Entry 4ROD (X-ray diffraction, 2.70 A resolution); this record covers chains A and B of the 4 polymer chains in the assembly.

[Chain A]
Protein: Transcription factor IIIB 50 kDa subunit
From: Homo sapiens
Reference sequence: Q9HAW0 (BRF2_HUMAN); residue numbers follow UniProt; this construct covers 62-419
Sequence (360 residues; each row starts with the number of its first residue):
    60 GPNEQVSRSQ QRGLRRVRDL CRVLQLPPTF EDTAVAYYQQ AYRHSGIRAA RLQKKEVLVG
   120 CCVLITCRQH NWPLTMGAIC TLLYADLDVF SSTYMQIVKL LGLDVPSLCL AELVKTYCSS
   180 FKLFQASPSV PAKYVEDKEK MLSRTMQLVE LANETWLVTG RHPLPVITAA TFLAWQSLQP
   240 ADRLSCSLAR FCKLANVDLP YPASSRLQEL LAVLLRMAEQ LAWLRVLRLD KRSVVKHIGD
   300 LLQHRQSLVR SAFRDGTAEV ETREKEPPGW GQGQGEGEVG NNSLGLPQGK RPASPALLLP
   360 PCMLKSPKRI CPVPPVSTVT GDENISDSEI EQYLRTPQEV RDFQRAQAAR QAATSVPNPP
Disordered / not traced: 60-65, 316-355, 408-419
Sequence notes: expression tag (60-61)
UniProt features mapped onto this chain:
  - region: Ala108 to Lys114 (Interaction with target DNA), Leu357 to Leu363 (Required for the formation of a ternary complex with DNA and TBP)
  - modified residue: Ser353 (Phosphoserine), Cys361 (Cysteine sulfenic acid (-SOH))
  - mutagenesis: Arg110 (R110A: Decreases affinity for DNA), Cys361 (C361A: Abolishes response to oxidative stress. Abolishes the decrease in the formation of a ternary complex with DNA and TBP in response to oxidative stress ...)
From the paper describing this entry:
  - specificity-determining residues: Arg110, Tyr260
  - mutagenesis - R110A: decreased binding to DNA
  - post-translational modification sites: Cys361, Cys370
  - mutagenesis - C361A: unchanged binding to TBP/DNA complexes
  - mutagenesis - C361D (50-fold): decreased binding to TBP-DNA complexes
  - mutagenesis - C361D: unchanged binding to TATA-box-binding protein (chain B)

[Chain B]
Protein: TATA-box-binding protein
From: Homo sapiens
Reference sequence: P20226 (TBP_HUMAN); numbering as in UniProt (aligned over 159-339)
Sequence (183 residues; numbered 157 to 339; the number before each row is that of its first residue):
   157 GPSGIVPQLQ NIVSTVNLGC KLDLKTIALR ARNAEYNPKR FAAVIMRIRE PRTTALIFSS
   217 GKMVCTGAKS EEQSRLAARK YARVVQKLGF PAKFLDFKIQ NMVGSCDVKF PIRLEGLVLT
   277 HQQFSSYEPE LFPGLIYRMI KPRIVLLIFV SGKVVLTGAK VRAEIYEAFE NIYPILKGFR
   337 KTT
Disordered / not traced: 157, 335-339
Sequence notes: expression tag (157-158)
UniProt features mapped onto this chain:
  - binding site (DNA): Asn167, Arg203, Lys218, Asn257, Arg294

[Interface between chain A and chain B]
Pairs across the interface (80; chain A residue first):
  Arg127(A) - Glu284(B)  salt bridge
  Arg127(A) - Glu286(B)  salt bridge
  Thr134(A) - Glu286(B)
  Met135(A) - Glu284(B)
  Met135(A) - Glu286(B)  hydrogen bond (backbone-side chain)
  Met135(A) - Leu287(B)  hydrophobic
  Ser150(A) - Leu287(B)
  Tyr153(A) - Glu284(B)  hydrogen bond
  Met154(A) - Ser282(B)
  Met154(A) - Ile292(B)  hydrophobic
  Lys158(A) - Arg294(B)
  Asp163(A) - Gln278(B)  hydrogen bond
  Asn212(A) - Arg269(B)  hydrogen bond (backbone-side chain)
  Glu213(A) - Arg269(B)  hydrogen bond (backbone-side chain)
  Trp215(A) - Pro267(B)  hydrophobic
  Trp215(A) - Ile268(B)
  Trp215(A) - Arg269(B)
  Trp215(A) - Val306(B)  hydrophobic
  Thr218(A) - Leu270(B)
  Thr218(A) - Glu271(B)  hydrogen bond
  Thr218(A) - Tyr283(B)
  Thr218(A) - Val306(B)
  Gly219(A) - Tyr283(B)  hydrogen bond (backbone-side chain)
  Gly219(A) - Pro289(B)
  Arg220(A) - Pro285(B)
  His221(A) - Pro285(B)
  His221(A) - Glu286(B)  hydrogen bond (side chain-backbone)
  Pro222(A) - Glu286(B)
  Leu358(A) - Pro267(B)  hydrophobic
  Pro359(A) - Pro267(B)
  Pro359(A) - Val306(B)  hydrophobic
  Cys361(A) - Val306(B)  hydrophobic
  Cys361(A) - Ser307(B)
  Met362(A) - Ser307(B)
  Arg368(A) - Lys265(B)
  Pro371(A) - Gln164(B)
  Ser376(A) - Gln229(B)  hydrogen bond
  Val378(A) - Glu228(B)
  Val378(A) - Leu232(B)  hydrophobic
  Thr379(A) - Glu228(B)
  Gly380(A) - Glu228(B)
  Gly380(A) - Arg231(B)
  Gly380(A) - Leu232(B)
  Gly380(A) - Arg235(B)  hydrogen bond (backbone-side chain)
  Asp381(A) - Arg231(B)  salt bridge
  Asp381(A) - Arg235(B)
  Glu382(A) - Leu232(B)
  Glu382(A) - Arg235(B)  hydrogen bond (backbone-side chain)
  Ile384(A) - Arg235(B)
  Ile384(A) - Lys236(B)
  Ile384(A) - Arg239(B)  hydrogen bond (backbone-side chain)
  Ser385(A) - Arg239(B)
  Asp386(A) - Arg239(B)  salt bridge
  Asp386(A) - Lys243(B)  salt bridge
  Glu388(A) - Lys236(B)  salt bridge
  Ile389(A) - Lys236(B)
  Ile389(A) - Arg239(B)
  Ile389(A) - Val240(B)  hydrophobic
  Ile389(A) - Lys243(B)
  Gln391(A) - Arg188(B)  hydrogen bond (backbone-side chain)
  Gln391(A) - Arg205(B)  hydrogen bond
  Tyr392(A) - Ala187(B)
  Tyr392(A) - Arg188(B)  hydrogen bond (backbone-backbone)
  Tyr392(A) - Asn189(B)
  Tyr392(A) - Ile204(B)
  Tyr392(A) - Arg205(B)  hydrogen bond (side chain-backbone)
  Leu393(A) - Arg186(B)
  Leu393(A) - Arg188(B)  hydrogen bond (backbone-side chain)
  Leu393(A) - Lys243(B)
  Arg394(A) - Ala184(B)
  Arg394(A) - Leu185(B)  hydrogen bond (side chain-backbone)
  Arg394(A) - Arg186(B)  hydrogen bond (backbone-backbone)
  Arg394(A) - Ala187(B)
  Arg394(A) - Arg188(B)
  Thr395(A) - Arg188(B)
  Glu398(A) - Arg188(B)  salt bridge
  Val399(A) - Leu185(B)
  Val399(A) - Arg186(B)
  Phe402(A) - Leu185(B)  hydrophobic
  Gln403(A) - Leu185(B)
Other interface residues (no listed pair), chain A (47 interface residues in all): Leu146, Leu167, Pro373, Glu390, Gln406
Other interface residues (no listed pair), chain B (43 interface residues in all): Arg203, Glu206, Lys225, Ser226, Leu244, Asp263, Phe266

[Summary]
Chain A and chain B form an interface of 47 and 43 residues respectively; the contacts include 19 hydrogen
bonds and 7 salt bridges. Polar pairs include Arg127(A)-Glu284(B), Arg127(A)-Glu286(B) and
Asp381(A)-Arg231(B). The paper reports that R110A of chain A reduces binding to DNA; specificity determinants
Arg110(A) and Tyr260(A); 3 substitutions were tested in all.
Here chain A is Transcription factor IIIB 50 kDa subunit and chain B is TATA-box-binding protein, both from
Homo sapiens. Entry 4ROD (Human TFIIB-related factor 2 (Brf2) and TBP bound to TRNAU1 promoter) was determined
by X-ray diffraction together with 4ROC and 4ROE from the same study.
